Entry 6X66 (electron microscopy, 4.20 A resolution (low resolution: residue-level contacts below are approximate; hydrogen-bond / salt-bridge calls are withheld)); this record covers chains AX and AA of the 117 polymer chains in the assembly.

# Chain AX
Molecule: Type IV secretion system unknown protein fragment
From: Legionella pneumophila
Sequence (330 residues; each row starts with the number of its first residue; X marks 330 residues of unknown identity (built as UNK)):
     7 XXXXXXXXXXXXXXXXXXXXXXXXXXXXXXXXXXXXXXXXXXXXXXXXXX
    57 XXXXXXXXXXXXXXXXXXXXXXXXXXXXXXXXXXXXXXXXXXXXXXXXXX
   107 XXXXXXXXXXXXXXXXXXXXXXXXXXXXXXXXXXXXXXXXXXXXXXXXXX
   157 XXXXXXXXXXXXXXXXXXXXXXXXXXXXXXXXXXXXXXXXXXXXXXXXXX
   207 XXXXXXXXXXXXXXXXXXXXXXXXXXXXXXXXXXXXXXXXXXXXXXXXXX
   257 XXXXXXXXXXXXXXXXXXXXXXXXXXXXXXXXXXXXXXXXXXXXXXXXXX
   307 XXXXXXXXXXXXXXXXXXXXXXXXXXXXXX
Unresolved in the structure: 235-336

# Chain AA
Molecule: Outer membrane protein, OmpA family protein
From: Legionella pneumophila
UniProt: Q5ZXS4 (Q5ZXS4_LEGPH); residues 1-249 here = UniProt positions 1-249
Sequence (249 residues; numbered 1 to 249; the number before each row is that of its first residue):
     1 MRNLMRCLIMIKSLIKGVDMSRKLAKTRILGYGLMICFLAGCFHPPYNNF
    51 QPDRRAVKRVGVDTGIGAVAGAIASGTASGTLIGAAAGGTVGLVASIYRD
   101 SKRKIIRDLQKQDIQYVEYGDTRTLIIPTDKYFMFSSPRLNEICYPGLNN
   151 VIRLLNFYPQSTIYVAGFTDNVGSRSHKRKLSQAQAETMMTFLWANGIAA
   201 KRLKAEGYGDKNAISDNAIIHGSAQNRRIEIQWFTSPAQPPQPQMAYVK
Unresolved in the structure: 1-98, 235-249

# Chain AX / chain AA interface
Interface residues of chain AA (facing chain AX), 7 residues: Ser136, Pro138, Arg139, Ala184, Glu187, Thr191, Trp194

# Overview
No residue of chain AX is in contact with chain AA.
Here chain AX is Type IV secretion system unknown protein fragment and chain AA is Outer membrane protein,
OmpA family protein, both from Legionella pneumophila. Entry 6X66 (Legionella pneumophila dDot T4SS OMC) was
determined by electron microscopy, deposited together with 6X64, 6X65 and 6X62.
